PDB entry 2ZDZ | X-ray diffraction, 2.00 A resolution | chain A

[Chain A]
Name: Beta-secretase 1
Source organism: Homo sapiens
Notes: EC 3.4.23.46
UniProt: P56817 (BACE1_HUMAN); residues 47-455 here correspond to UniProt positions 46-454 (UniProt number = residue number - 1)
Amino-acid sequence (415 residues; each row starts with the number of its first residue):
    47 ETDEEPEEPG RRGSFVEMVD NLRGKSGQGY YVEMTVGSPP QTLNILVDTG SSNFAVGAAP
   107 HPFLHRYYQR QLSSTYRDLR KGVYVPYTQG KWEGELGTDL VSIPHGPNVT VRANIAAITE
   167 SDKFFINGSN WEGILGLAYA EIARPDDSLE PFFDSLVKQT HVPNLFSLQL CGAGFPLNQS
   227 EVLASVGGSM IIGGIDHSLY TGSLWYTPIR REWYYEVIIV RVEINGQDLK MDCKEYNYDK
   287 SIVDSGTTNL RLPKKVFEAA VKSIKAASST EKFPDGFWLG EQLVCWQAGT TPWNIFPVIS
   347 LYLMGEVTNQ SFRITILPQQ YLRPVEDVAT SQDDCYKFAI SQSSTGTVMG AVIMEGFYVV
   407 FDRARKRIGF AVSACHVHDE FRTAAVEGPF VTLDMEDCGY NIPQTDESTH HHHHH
Unresolved in the structure: 47-59, 222-227, 371-380, 440, 447-461
Construct notes: expression tag (456-461)
Swiss-Prot annotation at these positions:
  - active site: D94, D290
  - modified residue (N6-acetyllysine): K127, K276, K280, K286, K300, K301, K308
  - glycosylation (N-linked (GlcNAc...) asparagine): N154, N173, N224, N355
Cystine bridges: C217-C421, C279-C444, C331-C381
Ligand contacts: 310 (N-carbamimidoyl-2-[2-(2-chlorophenyl)-5-[4-(4-ethanoylphenoxy)phenyl]pyrrol-1-yl]ethanamide): G73, Q74, G75, Y76, L92, D94, G96, S97, V131, Y133, W138, F170, I172, W177, I180, R190, D290, S291, G292, T293, T294, A397

[Summary]
Ligands of chain A: compound 310. From UniProt: active-site residues D94 and D290.
Chain A is Beta-secretase 1 (Homo sapiens); the structure, X-ray structure of Bace-1 in complex with compound
3.b.10, was determined by X-ray diffraction (same publication as 2ZE1).
